6LWI - chains A and C of the 3 polymer chains in the assembly; structure by X-ray diffraction, 2.72 A resolution.

# Chain A
Name: Endonuclease 8-like 1
Organism: Homo sapiens
Notes: EC 3.2.2.-, 4.2.99.18
UniProt: Q96FI4 (NEIL1_HUMAN); residues 1-295 here = UniProt positions 1-295
Sequence (295 residues; each row starts with the number of its first residue):
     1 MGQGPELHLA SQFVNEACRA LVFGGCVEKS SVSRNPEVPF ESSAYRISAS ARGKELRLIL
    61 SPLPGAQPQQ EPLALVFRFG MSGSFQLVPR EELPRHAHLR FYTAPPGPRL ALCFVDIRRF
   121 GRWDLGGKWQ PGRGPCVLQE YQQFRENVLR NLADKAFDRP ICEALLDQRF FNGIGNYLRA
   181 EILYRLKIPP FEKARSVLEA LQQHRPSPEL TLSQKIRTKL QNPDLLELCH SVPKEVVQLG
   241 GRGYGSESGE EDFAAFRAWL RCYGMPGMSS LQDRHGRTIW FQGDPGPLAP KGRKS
Not modelled in the structure: 1, 203-222, 291-295
Differences from the reference sequence: engineered mutation Gly2 (Pro in Q96FI4), Gln3 (Glu in Q96FI4); variant Arg242 (Lys in Q96FI4)
Curated features (UniProtKB/Swiss-Prot):
  - active site: Lys54 (Proton donor)
  - binding site (DNA): Asn176
  - natural variant: Ala44 (A44D: Found in a patient with childhood-onset nephrotic syndrome, focal segmental glomerulosclerosis and end-stage renal disease; uncertain significance), Ala156 (A156T: Found in a patient with childhood-onset steroid-resistant nephrotic syndrome; uncertain significance), Glu181 (E181K: Found in a patient with nephrotic syndrome also carrying mutation P-159 in MYO1E), Arg242 (K242R: In RNA edited version; this construct carries the variant)
  - mutagenesis: Lys54 (K54L: Loss of glycosylase activity), Arg277 (R277A: Strongly reduced glycosylase activity. Has little effect on AP lyase activity)
What the authors report for this chain:
  - binding site for the 13-nt DNA strand: Tyr244
  - conformationally variable residues (loop rearrangement): Arg242
  - mutagenesis - R242A, R242H: decreased catalytic activity
  - mutagenesis - R242A/Y244R, R242H/Y244R: increased catalytic activity on DHU
  - mutagenesis - R242A/Y244R, R242H/Y244R: increased catalytic activity on Tg

# Chain C
Molecule: 13-nt DNA strand
Sequence (13 nucleotides; each row starts with the number of its first residue):
     1 TAGACCTGGA CGG

# Chain A / chain C interface
Residue-residue contacts (14):
  Arg34(A) with DC6(C), salt bridge to the phosphate
  Arg95(A) with DG8(C), salt bridge to the phosphate
  His96(A) with DT7(C), hydrogen bond to the phosphate; DG8(C), salt bridge to the phosphate
  Ile117(A) with DT7(C), sugar contact
  Arg118(A) with DC6(C), hydrogen bond to the base; DT7(C), base contact
  Arg119(A) with DC6(C), hydrogen bond to the phosphate; DT7(C), salt bridge to the phosphate
  Phe120(A) with DC5(C), base contact; DC6(C), base contact
  Arg274(A) with DT1(C), phosphate contact
  His275(A) with DA2(C), base contact; DG3(C), hydrogen bond to the base
Also at the interface, not in a pair above, chain C (8 interface residues in all): DA4

# In short
9 residues of chain A and 8 residues of chain C are in contact; the contacts include 4 hydrogen bonds and 4
salt bridges. Polar pairs include Arg118(A)-DC6(C), His275(A)-DG3(C) and His96(A)-DT7(C). The paper reports a
binding site for the 13-nt DNA strand at Tyr244(A); R242A and R242H of chain A reduce catalytic activity; 4
substitutions were tested in all.
Chain A is Endonuclease 8-like 1 (Homo sapiens) and chain C is a 13-nt DNA strand; the structure, Crystal
structure of human NEIL1(P2G, E3Q, R242) bound to duplex DNA containing dihydrothymine (DHT), was determined
by X-ray diffraction together with 6LWA, 6LWB, 6LWC, 6LWD, 6LWF, 6LWG and 10 further entries from the same
study.
